Entry 4IQT (X-ray diffraction, 2.60 A resolution); this record covers chain A.

# Chain A
Name: DNA nucleotidylexotransferase
From: Mus musculus
Notes: EC 2.7.7.31
UniProt: P09838 (TDT_MOUSE); the construct lacks a stretch of the UniProt sequence, so the offset changes along the chain: 132-482 = UniProt 132-482; 483-510 = UniProt 503-530
Chain sequence (400 residues; numbered 130 to 529; the number before each row is that of its first residue):
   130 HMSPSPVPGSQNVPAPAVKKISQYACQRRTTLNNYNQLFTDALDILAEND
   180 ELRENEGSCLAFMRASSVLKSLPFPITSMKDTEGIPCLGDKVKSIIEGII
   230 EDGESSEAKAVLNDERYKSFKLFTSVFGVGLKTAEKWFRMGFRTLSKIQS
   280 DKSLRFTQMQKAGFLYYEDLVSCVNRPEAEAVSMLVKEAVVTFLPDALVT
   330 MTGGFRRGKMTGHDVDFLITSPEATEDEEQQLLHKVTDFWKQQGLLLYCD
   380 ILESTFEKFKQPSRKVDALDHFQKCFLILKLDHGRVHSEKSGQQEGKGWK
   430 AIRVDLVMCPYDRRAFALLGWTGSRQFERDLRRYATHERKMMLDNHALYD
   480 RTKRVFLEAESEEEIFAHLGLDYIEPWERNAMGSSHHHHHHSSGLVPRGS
Not modelled in the structure: 130-148, 394-395, 420-423, 511-529
Differences from the reference sequence: expression tag (130-131, 511-529)
Small-molecule neighbours: 1FO (6-[4-(3-fluorobenzoyl)-1H-pyrrol-2-yl]-2-hydroxy-4-oxohexa-2,5-dienoic acid): Met192, Thr331, Gly332, Gly333, Phe334, Arg336, Thr340, Gly341, Asp343, Val344, Asp345, Gly452, Ser453, Arg454, Gln455, Arg458, Ala510

# In short
Bound to chain A: compound 1FO.
Chain A is DNA nucleotidylexotransferase (Mus musculus); the structure, Tdt core in complex with inhibitor
6-[4-(3-fluorobenzoyl)-1H-pyrrol-2-yl]-2-hydroxy-4-oxohexa-2,5-dienoic acid, was determined by X-ray
diffraction (same publication as 4IQU, 4IQV and 4IQW).
